PDB entry 5C5E | X-ray diffraction, 2.82 A resolution | chains A and H of the 4 polymer chains in the assembly

# Chain A
Name: Circadian clock protein KaiA
From: Synechococcus elongatus (strain PCC 7942)
Reference sequence: Q79PF6 (KAIA_SYNE7); residue numbers follow UniProt; this construct covers 1-284
Amino-acid sequence (290 residues; numbered 1 to 290; the number before each row is that of its first residue):
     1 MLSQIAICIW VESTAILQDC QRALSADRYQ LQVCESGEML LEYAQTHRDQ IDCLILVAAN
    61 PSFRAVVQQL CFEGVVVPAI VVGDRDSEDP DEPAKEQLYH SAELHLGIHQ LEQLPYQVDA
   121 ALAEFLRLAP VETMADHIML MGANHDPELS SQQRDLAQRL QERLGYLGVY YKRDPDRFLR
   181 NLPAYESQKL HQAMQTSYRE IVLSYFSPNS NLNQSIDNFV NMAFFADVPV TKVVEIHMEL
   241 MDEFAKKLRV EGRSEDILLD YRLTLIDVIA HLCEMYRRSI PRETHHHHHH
Disordered / not traced: 285-290
Differences from the reference sequence: expression tag (285-290)
Residues lining bound ligands: 52M (2-(6-hydroxy-3-oxo-3H-xanthen-9-yl)-5-[(sulfanylcarbonyl)amino]benzoic acid): S210, N213, Q214, D217, H271
Swiss-Prot annotation at these positions:
  - region: G165 to R173 (Flexible linker)
  - mutagenesis: I9 (I9T: Extends the period of the circadian rhythm to 29 hours), I16 (I16F: Extends the period of the circadian rhythm to 27 hours), L31 (L31P: Extends the period of the circadian rhythm to 27 hours), S36 (S36P: Extends the period of the circadian rhythm to 29 hours), C53 (C53S: Induces an arrhythmic phenotype), V76 (V76G: Extends the period of the circadian rhythm to 28 hours), E103 (E103K: In kaiA1; extends the period of the circadian rhythm to 33 hours and increases the interaction with KaiB), Q113 (Q113R: Extends the period of the circadian rhythm to 33 hours), Q117 (Q117L: Extends the period of the circadian rhythm to 26 hours), D119 (D119E: Extends the period of the circadian rhythm to 30 hours; D119G: Extends the period of the circadian rhythm to 26 hours), V131 (V131A: Extends the period of the circadian rhythm to 28 hours), D136 (D136V: Extends the period of the circadian rhythm to 30 hours; D136Y: Extends the period of the circadian rhythm to 29 hours), 17 further mutagenesis entries in UniProt

# Chain H
Name: KaiC C-terminal peptide
Amino-acid sequence (20 residues; numbered 500 to 519; the number before each row is that of its first residue):
   500 DEKSELSRIV RGVQEKGPES
Residues lining bound ligands: 52M (2-(6-hydroxy-3-oxo-3H-xanthen-9-yl)-5-[(sulfanylcarbonyl)amino]benzoic acid): I508, G511, V512

# Interface between chain A and chain H
Pairs across the interface (15; chain A residue first):
  E124(A) with P517(H)
  R127(A) with P517(H), hydrogen bond (side chain-backbone); E518(H)
  L128(A) with P517(H)
  T231(A) with Q513(H); E514(H)
  V234(A) with S506(H)
  E235(A) with R510(H), salt bridge
  M238(A) with S503(H); S506(H); R507(H); R510(H)
  D242(A) with D500(H)
  E255(A) with D500(H)
  R262(A) with K502(H)
Other interface residues (no listed pair), chain A (13 interface residues in all): H237, M241, L258
Other interface residues (no listed pair), chain H (13 interface residues in all): E501, L505, S519

# Summary
Chain A and chain H each contribute 13 residues to their interface; the contacts include 1 hydrogen bond and 1
salt bridge. Polar contacts include E235(A)-R510(H) and R127(A)-P517(H). Ligands of chain A: compound 52M.
Bound to chain H: compound 52M.
Chain A is Circadian clock protein KaiA (Synechococcus elongatus (strain PCC 7942)) and chain H is KaiC
C-terminal peptide; the structure, Structure of KaiA dimer in complex with C-terminal KaiC peptide at 2.8 A
resolution, was determined by X-ray diffraction.
